PDB entry 4K9W | X-ray diffraction, 2.40 A resolution | chain A

Chain A:
Molecule: Cytochrome P450 3A4
From: Homo sapiens
Notes: EC 1.14.13.-, 1.14.13.157, 1.14.13.32, 1.14.13.67, 1.14.13.97; engineered mutation(s): 3-22 deletion
UniProtKB: P08684 (CP3A4_HUMAN); aligned to UniProt positions 1-483 over residues 21-503 (the alignment contains insertions or deletions, so no single offset holds)
Sequence (487 residues; row label = number of the first residue in the row):
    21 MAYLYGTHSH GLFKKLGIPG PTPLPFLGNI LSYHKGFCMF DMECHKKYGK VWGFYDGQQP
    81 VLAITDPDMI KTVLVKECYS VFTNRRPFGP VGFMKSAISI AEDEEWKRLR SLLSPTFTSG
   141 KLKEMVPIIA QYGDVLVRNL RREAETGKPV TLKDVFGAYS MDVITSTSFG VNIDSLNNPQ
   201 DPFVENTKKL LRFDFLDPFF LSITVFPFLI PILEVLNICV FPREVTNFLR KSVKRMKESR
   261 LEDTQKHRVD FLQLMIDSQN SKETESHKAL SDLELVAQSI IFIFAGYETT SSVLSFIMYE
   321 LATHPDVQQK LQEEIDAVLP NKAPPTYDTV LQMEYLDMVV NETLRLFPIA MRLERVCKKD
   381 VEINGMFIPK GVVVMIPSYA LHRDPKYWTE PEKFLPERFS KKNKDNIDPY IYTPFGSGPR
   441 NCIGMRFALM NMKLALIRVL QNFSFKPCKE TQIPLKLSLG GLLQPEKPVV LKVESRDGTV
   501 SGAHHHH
Unresolved in the structure: 21-28, 265-267, 281-287, 497-507
Construct notes: expression tag (504-507)
Ion coordination: heme Fe: Cys442 (together with 7AW)
Ligand contacts:
  - 7AW (N~2~-(methyl{[2-(propan-2-yl)-1,3-thiazol-4-yl]methyl}carbamoyl)-N-[(2R,5S)-1-phenyl-5-{[(1,3-thiazol-5-ylmethoxy)carbonyl]amino}octan-2-yl]-L-valinamide): Tyr53, Phe57, Asp76, Arg105, Arg106, Phe108, Ser119, Leu210, Leu211, Phe213, Phe215, Thr224, Phe241, Ile301, Phe304, Ala305, Thr309, Ile369, Ala370, Glu374, Cys442, Gly481, Leu482
  - heme (HEM): Arg105, Ile118, Ser119, Trp126, Arg130, Phe137, Ile184, Ile301, Phe302, Ala305, Gly306, Thr309, Thr310, Val313, Leu364, Ile369, Ala370, Leu373, Arg375, Pro434, Phe435, Gly436, Ser437, Arg440, Asn441, Cys442, Ile443, Gly444, Phe447, Ala448, Met452

Overview:
Ligands of chain A: heme and compound 7AW.
Chain A is Cytochrome P450 3A4 (Homo sapiens); the structure, Complex of human CYP3A4 with a desoxyritonavir
analog, was determined by X-ray diffraction (same publication as 4K9T, 4K9U, 4K9V and 4K9X).
